PDB entry 5VJN | X-ray diffraction, 1.78 A resolution | chains A and B

# Chain A (and B)
Protein: Adenine phosphoribosyltransferase 1
Source organism: Saccharomyces cerevisiae
Notes: EC 2.4.2.7; chain B of this document is another copy of the same molecule, construct and numbering; everything in this record applies to it too
UniProt: P49435 (APT1_YEAST); residues 3-187 here = UniProt positions 3-187
Chain sequence (187 residues; each row starts with the number of its first residue):
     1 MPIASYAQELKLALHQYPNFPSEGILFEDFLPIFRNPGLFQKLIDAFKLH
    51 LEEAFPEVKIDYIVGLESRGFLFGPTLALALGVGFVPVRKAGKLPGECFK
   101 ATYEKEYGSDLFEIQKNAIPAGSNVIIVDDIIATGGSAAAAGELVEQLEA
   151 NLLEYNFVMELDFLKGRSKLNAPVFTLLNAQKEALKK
Disordered / not traced: 1-2, 179-187 (chain B: 1-2, 104-110, 179-187)
Sequence notes: expression tag (1-2)
UniProt features mapped onto this chain:
  - binding site (AMP): Ala-133 to Ser-137
  - modified residue: Ser-68 (Phosphoserine)
Residues lining bound ligands:
  - adenine (ADE): Ile-25, Leu-26, Phe-27, Glu-28, Arg-69, Ile-131, Ala-133, Leu-161
  - IR8 ([(2R,3S,4R,5R)-3,4-dihydroxypyrrolidine-2,5-diyl]bis(methylene) bis[dihydrogen (phosphate)]): Arg-69, Lys-90, Tyr-103, Lys-105, Asp-129, Asp-130, Ile-131, Ile-132, Ala-133, Thr-134, Gly-135, Gly-136, Ser-137
From the paper describing this entry:
  - binding site for IR8: Asp-129, Asp-130, Thr-134, Ser-137
  - binding site for adenine: Leu-26, Phe-27, Ile-131
  - conformationally variable residues (loop rearrangement, order/disorder transition): Glu-104 to Asp-110, Glu-160 to Ser-168

# Chain A / chain B interface
Pairs across the interface (70):
  Tyr-17(A) with Pro-95(B), hydrophobic; Gly-96(B); Asn-117(B)
  Phe-20(A) with Gly-92(B); Lys-93(B); Leu-94(B); Pro-95(B), hydrophobic
  Phe-27(A) with Pro-95(B), hydrophobic
  Asp-29(A) with Pro-95(B); Gln-115(B), hydrogen bond
  Leu-31(A) with Pro-87(B), hydrophobic; Leu-94(B), hydrophobic; Gln-115(B)
  Phe-34(A) with Gly-84(B); Phe-85(B), hydrogen bond (backbone-backbone)
  Arg-35(A) with Tyr-62(B), hydrogen bond; Gly-84(B); Phe-85(B); Ala-118(B), hydrogen bond (side chain-backbone)
  Pro-37(A) with Leu-79(B); Gly-82(B); Val-83(B)
  Phe-40(A) with Pro-75(B); Leu-79(B), hydrophobic
  Gln-41(A) with Leu-79(B)
  Tyr-62(A) with Arg-35(B), hydrogen bond
  Glu-67(A) with Ser-68(B), hydrogen bond
  Ser-68(A) with Glu-67(B), hydrogen bond; Ser-68(B), hydrogen bond; Phe-71(B); Arg-89(B)
  Arg-69(A) with Arg-89(B)
  Phe-71(A) with Ser-68(B); Phe-71(B); Leu-72(B), hydrophobic
  Leu-72(A) with Phe-71(B), hydrophobic; Pro-75(B); Phe-85(B), hydrophobic
  Pro-75(A) with Phe-40(B); Leu-72(B)
  Thr-76(A) with Thr-76(B), hydrogen bond; Leu-79(B)
  Leu-79(A) with Pro-37(B); Phe-40(B), hydrophobic; Gln-41(B); Thr-76(B)
  Gly-82(A) with Pro-37(B)
  Val-83(A) with Pro-37(B)
  Gly-84(A) with Phe-34(B); Arg-35(B)
  Phe-85(A) with Phe-34(B), hydrogen bond (backbone-backbone); Arg-35(B), hydrogen bond (backbone-backbone); Leu-72(B), hydrophobic
  Pro-87(A) with Leu-31(B), hydrophobic
  Arg-89(A) with Ser-68(B); Arg-69(B)
  Gly-92(A) with Phe-20(B)
  Lys-93(A) with Phe-20(B)
  Leu-94(A) with Phe-20(B); Leu-31(B), hydrophobic
  Pro-95(A) with Tyr-17(B), hydrophobic; Phe-20(B), hydrophobic; Phe-27(B), hydrophobic; Asp-29(B)
  Gly-96(A) with Tyr-17(B)
  Gln-115(A) with Asp-29(B); Leu-31(B)
  Asn-117(A) with His-15(B); Tyr-17(B)
  Ala-118(A) with Arg-35(B), hydrogen bond (backbone-side chain)
Interface residues without a listed pair, chain A (37 interface residues in all): His-15, Ile-44, Val-86, Pro-120
Interface residues without a listed pair, chain B (37 interface residues in all): Ile-44, Val-86, Pro-120

# Overview
Chain A and chain B each contribute 37 residues to their interface; the contacts include 12 hydrogen bonds.
Polar contacts include Asp-29(A)/Gln-115(B), Arg-35(A)/Tyr-62(B) and Arg-35(A)/Ala-118(B). From the paper: a
binding site for IR8 at Asp-129(A), Asp-130(A) and Thr-134(A) among others; a binding site for adenine at
Leu-26(A), Phe-27(A) and Ile-131(A).
Chain A and chain B are both Adenine phosphoribosyltransferase 1 (Saccharomyces cerevisiae); the structure,
Crystal Structure of Adenine Phosphoribosyltransferase from Saccharomyces cerevisiae Complexed with
D-2,5-Dideoxy-2,5-Imino-Altritol 1,6-Bisphosphate (D-DIAB) and Adenine, was determined by X-ray diffraction
(same publication as 5VJP).
